PDB entry 6MVI | X-ray diffraction, 1.89 A resolution | chain A

[Chain A]
Name: Endoglucanase V
From: Neurospora crassa (strain ATCC 24698 / 74-OR23-1A / CBS 708.71 / DSM 1257 / FGSC 987)
Reference sequence: Q1K5M0 (Q1K5M0_NEUCR); residues 1-293 here = UniProt positions 1-293
Sequence (293 residues; each row starts with the number of its first residue):
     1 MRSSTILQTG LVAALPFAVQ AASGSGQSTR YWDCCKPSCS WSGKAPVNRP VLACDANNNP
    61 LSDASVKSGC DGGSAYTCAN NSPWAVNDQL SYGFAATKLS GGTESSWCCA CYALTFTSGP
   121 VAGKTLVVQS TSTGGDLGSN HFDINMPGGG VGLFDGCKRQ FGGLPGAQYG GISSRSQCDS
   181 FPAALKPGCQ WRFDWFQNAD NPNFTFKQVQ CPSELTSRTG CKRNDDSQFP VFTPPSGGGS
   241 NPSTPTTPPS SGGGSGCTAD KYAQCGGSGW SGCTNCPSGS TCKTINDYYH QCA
Not modelled in the structure: 1-22, 235-293
Disulfides: C34-C157, C35-C70, C39-C108, C54-C78, C109-C221, C111-C211, C178-C189

[In short]
Chain A is Endoglucanase V (Neurospora crassa (strain ATCC 24698 / 74-OR23-1A / CBS 708.71 / DSM 1257 / FGSC
987)); the structure, Apo Cel45A from Neurospora crassa OR74A, was determined by X-ray diffraction, deposited
together with 6MVJ.
